Entry 2OTG (X-ray diffraction, 3.12 A resolution); this record covers chains B and C of the 3 polymer chains in the assembly.

== Chain B ==
Molecule: Myosin regulatory light chain
From: Placopecten magellanicus
Reference sequence: Q26068 (Q26068_PLAMG); residues 0-156 here correspond to UniProt positions 1-157 (UniProt number = residue number + 1)
Sequence (157 residues; numbered 0 to 156; the number before each row is that of its first residue; numbering starts at 0):
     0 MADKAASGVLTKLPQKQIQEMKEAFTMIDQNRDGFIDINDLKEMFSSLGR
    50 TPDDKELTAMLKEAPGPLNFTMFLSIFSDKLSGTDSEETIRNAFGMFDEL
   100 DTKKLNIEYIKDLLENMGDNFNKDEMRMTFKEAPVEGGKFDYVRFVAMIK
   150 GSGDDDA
Not modelled in the structure: 0-12, 154-156
Bound ions: Mg2+: Asp-28, Asn-30, Asp-32, Phe-34, Asp-36, Asp-39

== Chain C ==
Molecule: Myosin essential light chain
From: Placopecten magellanicus
Reference sequence: Q26066 (Q26066_PLAMG); residues 0-156 here correspond to UniProt positions 1-157 (UniProt number = residue number + 1)
Sequence (157 residues; row label = number of the first residue in the row; numbering starts at 0):
     0 MPKLSQDEIDDLKEVFELFDFWDGRDGAVDAFKIGDVCRCLGINPRNEDV
    50 FAVGGTHKMGEKSLPFEEFLPAYEGLMDCEQGTYADYMEAFKTFDREGQG
   100 FISGAELRHVLSGLGERLSDEEVDEIINLTDLQEDLEGNVKYEEFVKKVM
   150 TGPYPDK
Not modelled in the structure: 0, 156
Bound ions: Ca2+: Asp-19, Asp-22, Gly-23, Asp-25, Ala-27

== Chain B / chain C interface ==
Residue-residue contacts (8):
  Asn-115(B) / Asp-22(C)
  Asn-115(B) / Gly-23(C)
  Met-116(B) / Trp-21(C)  hydrophobic
  Gly-117(B) / Phe-20(C)  hydrogen bond (backbone-backbone)
  Gly-117(B) / Gly-23(C)
  Gly-117(B) / Arg-24(C)  hydrogen bond (backbone-backbone)
  Asp-118(B) / Arg-24(C)  salt bridge
  Asn-119(B) / Gly-23(C)
Other interface residues (no listed pair), chain B (6 interface residues in all): Phe-96

== In short ==
Chain B and chain C form an interface of 6 and 5 residues respectively; the contacts include 2 hydrogen bonds
and 1 salt bridge. Polar pairs include Asp-118(B)/Arg-24(C), Gly-117(B)/Phe-20(C) and Gly-117(B)/Arg-24(C).
Asp-28(B), Asn-30(B), Asp-32(B), Phe-34(B), Asp-36(B) and Asp-39(B) coordinate Mg2+.
Here chain B is Myosin regulatory light chain and chain C is Myosin essential light chain, both from
Placopecten magellanicus. Entry 2OTG (Rigor-like structures of muscle myosins reveal key mechanical elements
in the transduction pathways of this allosteric ...) was determined by X-ray diffraction (same publication as
2EC6, 2OS8, 3I5F, 3I5G, 3I5H and 3I5I).
